6MOK - chains A and B; structure by X-ray diffraction, 5.10 A resolution (low resolution: residue-level contacts below are approximate; hydrogen-bond / salt-bridge calls are withheld).

== Chain A ==
Molecule: Dimeric DARPin ANR7 (A_distance_r7)
From: synthetic construct
Notes: antibody fragment or engineered binder
Sequence (296 residues; numbered 0 to 295; the number before each row is that of its first residue; numbering starts at 0):
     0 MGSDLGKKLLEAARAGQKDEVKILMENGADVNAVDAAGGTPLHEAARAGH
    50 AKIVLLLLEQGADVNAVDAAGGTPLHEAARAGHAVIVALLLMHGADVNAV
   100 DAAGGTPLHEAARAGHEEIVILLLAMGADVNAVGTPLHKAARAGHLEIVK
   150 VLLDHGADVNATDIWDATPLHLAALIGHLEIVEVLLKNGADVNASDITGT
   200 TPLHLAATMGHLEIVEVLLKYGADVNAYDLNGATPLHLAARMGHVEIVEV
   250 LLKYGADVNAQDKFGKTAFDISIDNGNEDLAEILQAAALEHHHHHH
Disordered / not traced: 0, 290-295

== Chain B ==
Molecule: Erythropoietin receptor
From: Homo sapiens
UniProt: P19235 (EPOR_HUMAN); residues 8-225 here correspond to UniProt positions 32-249 (UniProt number = residue number + 24)
Sequence (229 residues; numbered 3 to 231; the number before each row is that of its first residue):
     3 FAGSADPKFESKAALLAARGPEELLCFTERLEDLVCFWEEAASAGVGPGQ
    53 YSFSYQLEDEPWKLCRLHQAPTARGAVRFWCSLPTADTSSFVPLELRVTA
   103 ASGAPRYHRVIHINEVVLLDAPVGLVARLADESGHVVLRWLPPPETPMTS
   153 HIRYEVDVSAGQGAGSVQRVEILEGRTECVLSNLRGRTRYTFAVRARMAE
   203 PSFGGFWSAWSEPVSLLTPSDLDKEKAAA
Disordered / not traced: 3-8, 46-50, 224-231
Differences from the reference sequence: expression tag (3-7, 226-231); conflict Gln52 (Asn76 in P19235), Gln164 (Asn188 in P19235)
Disulfide bonds: Cys28-Cys38, Cys67-Cys83

== How chain A and chain B interact ==
Pairs across the interface (31; chain A residue first):
  Arg112(A) - Glu60(B)
  Arg112(A) - Asp61(B)
  Lys138(A) - Asp61(B)
  Arg141(A) - Gln58(B)
  Arg141(A) - Glu60(B)
  Arg141(A) - Pro95(B)
  Arg141(A) - Glu97(B)
  Arg141(A) - Val112(B)
  Ala142(A) - Pro95(B)
  Ile163(A) - Trp64(B)
  Trp164(A) - Ser56(B)
  Trp164(A) - Trp64(B)
  Trp164(A) - Arg99(B)
  Trp164(A) - Thr101(B)
  Leu171(A) - Glu97(B)
  Leu174(A) - His110(B)
  Leu174(A) - Arg111(B)
  Leu174(A) - Val112(B)
  Ile175(A) - Val112(B)
  Asp195(A) - Arg99(B)
  Thr197(A) - Arg99(B)
  Thr197(A) - Gly105(B)
  Thr197(A) - Pro107(B)
  Thr199(A) - Pro107(B)
  Met208(A) - Arg111(B)
  Leu229(A) - Gly105(B)
  Asn230(A) - Ala106(B)
  Asn230(A) - Pro107(B)
  Arg240(A) - Arg108(B)
  Phe263(A) - Ser45(B)
  Asn274(A) - Glu24(B)
Interface residues without a listed pair, chain A (26 interface residues in all): Ala102, His108, Glu109, Asp162, Ala166, Leu204, Asp228, Met241
Interface residues without a listed pair, chain B (19 interface residues in all): Glu25

== In short ==
26 residues of chain A face 19 of chain B across their interface.
Here chain A is Dimeric DARPin ANR7 (A_distance_r7) (synthetic construct) and chain B is Erythropoietin
receptor (Homo sapiens). Entry 6MOK (Dimeric DARPin A_distance_R7 complex with EpoR) was determined by X-ray
diffraction (same publication as 6MOE, 6MOF, 6MOH, 6MOI, 6MOJ and 6MOL).
